Entry 6EZ2 (X-ray diffraction, 2.70 A resolution); this record covers chain A.

== Chain A ==
Protein: Cholinesterase
From: Homo sapiens
Notes: EC 3.1.1.8
UniProt: P06276 (CHLE_HUMAN); residues 3-529 here correspond to UniProt positions 31-557 (UniProt number = residue number + 28)
Chain sequence (527 residues; row label = number of the first residue in the row):
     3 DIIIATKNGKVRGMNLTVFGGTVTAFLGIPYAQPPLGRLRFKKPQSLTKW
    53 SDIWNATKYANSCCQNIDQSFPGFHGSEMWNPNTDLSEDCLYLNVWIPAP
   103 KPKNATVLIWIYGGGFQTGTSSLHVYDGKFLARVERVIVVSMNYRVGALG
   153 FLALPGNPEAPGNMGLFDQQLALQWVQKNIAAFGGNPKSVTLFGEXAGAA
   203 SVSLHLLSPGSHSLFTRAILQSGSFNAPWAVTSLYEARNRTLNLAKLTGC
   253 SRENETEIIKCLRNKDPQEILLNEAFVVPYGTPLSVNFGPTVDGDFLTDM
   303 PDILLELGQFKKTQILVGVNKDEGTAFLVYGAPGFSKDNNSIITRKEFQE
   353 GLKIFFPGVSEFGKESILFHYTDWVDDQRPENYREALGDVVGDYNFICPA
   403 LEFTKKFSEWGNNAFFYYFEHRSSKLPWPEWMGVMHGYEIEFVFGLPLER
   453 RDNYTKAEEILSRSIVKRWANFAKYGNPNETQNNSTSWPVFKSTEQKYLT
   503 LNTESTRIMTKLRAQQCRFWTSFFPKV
Sequence notes: conflict BXT_198 (Ser226 in P06276)
Modified residues: BXT ((2S)-2-azanyl-3-[ethyl(methyl)carbamoyl]oxy-propanoic acid) at position 198
Swiss-Prot annotation at these positions:
  - active site (Charge relay system): E325, H438
  - binding site (tacrine): W82, H438
  - binding site (substrate): G116, G117
  - glycosylation (N-linked (GlcNAc...) asparagine): N17 (complex), N57 (complex), N106 (complex), N241 (complex), N256 (complex), N341 (complex), N455 (complex), N481, N485, N486
Cystine bridges: C65-C92, C252-C263, C400-C519
Glycans and other covalent adducts: N-acetylglucosamine (NAG) linked to N17, N57, N106, N241, N341, N455, N481

== Summary ==
Covalently linked N-acetylglucosamine: at N17, N57, N106, N241, N341 and N455 and 1 more. From UniProt:
active-site residues E325 and H438, tacrine-binding residues W82 and H438 and substrate-binding residues G116
and G117.
Chain A is Cholinesterase (Homo sapiens); the structure, Human butyrylcholinesterase carbamylated, was
determined by X-ray diffraction, deposited together with 6EYF and 6EUE.
